Entry 4WVY (X-ray diffraction, 3.64 A resolution); this record covers chains A and B.

Chain A:
Protein: RuvB-like 1
Source organism: Chaetomium thermophilum
UniProt: G0RYI5 (G0RYI5_CHATD); residues 1-462 here = UniProt positions 1-462
Amino-acid sequence (462 residues; numbered 1 to 462; the number before each row is that of its first residue):
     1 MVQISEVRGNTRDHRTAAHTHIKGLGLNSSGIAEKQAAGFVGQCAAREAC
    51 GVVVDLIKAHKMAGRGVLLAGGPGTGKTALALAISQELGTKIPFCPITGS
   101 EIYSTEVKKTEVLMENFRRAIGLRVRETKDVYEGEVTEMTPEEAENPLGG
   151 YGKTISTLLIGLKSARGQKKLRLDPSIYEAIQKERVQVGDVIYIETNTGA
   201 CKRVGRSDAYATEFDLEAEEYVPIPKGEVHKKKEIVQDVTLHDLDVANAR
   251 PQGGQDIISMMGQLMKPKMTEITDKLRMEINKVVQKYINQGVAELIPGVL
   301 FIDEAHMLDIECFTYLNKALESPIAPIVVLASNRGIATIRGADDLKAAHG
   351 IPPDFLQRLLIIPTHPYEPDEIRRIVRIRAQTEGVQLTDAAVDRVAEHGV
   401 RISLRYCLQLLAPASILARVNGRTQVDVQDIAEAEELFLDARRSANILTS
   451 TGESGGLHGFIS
Unresolved in the structure: 1-3, 143-156, 252-256, 450-462
Ligand contacts: ATP (adenosine-5'-triphosphate): Ala18, His19, Ile22, Gly39, Phe40, Val41, Gln43, Gly72, Pro73, Gly74, Thr75, Gly76, Lys77, Thr78, Ala79, Asp303, Tyr367, Ile375, Arg379, Leu404, Arg405, Leu408
From the paper describing this entry:
  - binding site for ATP: Lys77, Arg405
  - self-association interface (contacts with another copy of this molecule); pairs are residue here / residue on that copy: Lys183-Lys183, Gly262
  - mutagenesis - K77L, E304Q: decreased catalytic activity on ATP

Chain B:
Protein: RuvB-like 2
Source organism: Chaetomium thermophilum
UniProt: G0RYC2 (G0RYC2_CHATD); numbering as in UniProt (aligned over 1-488)
Amino-acid sequence (513 residues; row label = number of the first residue in the row; numbers below 1 keep their minus sign (Met-24 is residue -24)):
   -24 MGSSHHHHHHHHSSGLEVLFQGPGSMAAPLVTSVTETKELRGLNLIAAHS
    26 HIRGLGVDADTLEPRPSSQGLVGQEKARKAAAVVLEMIKQGKIAGRAVLI
    76 AGPPSTGKTAIAMGMAQSLGQDVPFTTLAASEIFSLEMSKTEALTQAFRK
   126 SIGVRIKEESEIMEGEVVEIQIDRSVTGGAKQGKLTIKTTDMEAIYDMGS
   176 KMIDAMTKERVMAGDIISIDKSSGKITKLGRSYARSRDYDAMGVDTKFLQ
   226 CPEGELQKRKEVVHTVSLHEIDVINSRTQGFLALFSGDTGEIRSEIRDQI
   276 NTKVAEWKEEGKAEIVPGVLFIDEVHMLDIECFSYINRALESDLAPIVIM
   326 ASNRGVSRIRGTDYKSPHGLPLDFLDRVVIINTHPYTPDELRQILSIRAQ
   376 EEEVDLTPDALALLTKIGQEAGLRYASNLITTSQLIAAKRRAKQVGVEDV
   426 QRSFKLFYDPARSVRFVQESEKRLIGNDGVVDFSYQGAAEAAAPTLPAAA
   476 PVDPVGGEKMDMS
Unresolved in the structure: -24 to 25, 146-156, 210-222, 458-488
Construct notes: initiating methionine (-24); expression tag (-23 to 0)
From the paper describing this entry:
  - contacts within the chain: His26-Lys183, Phe429-Arg437, Tyr433-Arg437
  - mutagenesis - K83L, E299Q: decreased catalytic activity on ATP

Interface between chain A and chain B:
Pairs across the interface - 84 pairs, chain A then chain B:
  Arg12(A) - Glu316(B)
  His14(A) - Ala69(B)
  His14(A) - Glu316(B)
  Arg15(A) - Arg352(B)
  Thr98(A) - Asp348(B)  hydrogen bond
  Ser100(A) - Ser309(B)
  Tyr103(A) - Ile305(B)  hydrophobic
  Tyr103(A) - Glu306(B)
  Tyr103(A) - Ser309(B)  hydrogen bond (backbone-side chain)
  Ser104(A) - Glu306(B)
  Ser104(A) - Ser309(B)
  Thr105(A) - Lys115(B)
  Thr105(A) - Thr116(B)
  Thr105(A) - Glu306(B)  hydrogen bond (side chain-backbone)
  Glu106(A) - Thr116(B)
  Ser259(A) - Ala280(B)
  Ser259(A) - Lys283(B)
  Gly262(A) - Ser317(B)  hydrogen bond (backbone-side chain)
  Gly262(A) - Leu319(B)
  Gln263(A) - Asn276(B)
  Gln263(A) - Ala280(B)
  Leu264(A) - Arg313(B)  hydrogen bond (backbone-side chain)
  Leu264(A) - Ala314(B)  hydrophobic
  Leu264(A) - Ser317(B)
  Met265(A) - Phe123(B)  hydrophobic
  Met265(A) - Arg124(B)
  Met265(A) - Asn276(B)  hydrogen bond (backbone-side chain)
  Lys266(A) - Ser269(B)  hydrogen bond (side chain-backbone)
  Lys266(A) - Asp273(B)  salt bridge
  Lys266(A) - Arg313(B)
  Pro267(A) - Thr116(B)
  Pro267(A) - Thr120(B)
  Pro267(A) - Arg272(B)
  Met269(A) - Arg313(B)
  Glu304(A) - Leu347(B)
  Glu304(A) - Asp348(B)
  Met307(A) - Thr337(B)
  Met307(A) - Tyr339(B)  hydrophobic
  Met307(A) - Leu347(B)  hydrophobic
  Arg334(A) - Tyr339(B)
  Arg334(A) - Leu347(B)
  Ala337(A) - Tyr339(B)
  Arg340(A) - Thr337(B)
  Arg340(A) - Asp338(B)  salt bridge
  Arg340(A) - Tyr339(B)
  Arg405(A) - Asp351(B)  salt bridge
  Gln409(A) - Arg71(B)  hydrogen bond
  Gln409(A) - Asp351(B)  hydrogen bond (side chain-backbone)
  Gln409(A) - Val353(B)
  Pro413(A) - Val58(B)  hydrophobic
  Pro413(A) - Met62(B)
  Ser415(A) - Lys67(B)  hydrogen bond
  Ile416(A) - Val58(B)
  Ile416(A) - Glu61(B)
  Ile416(A) - Met62(B)  hydrophobic
  Ile416(A) - Lys67(B)
  Arg419(A) - Gln65(B)
  Arg419(A) - Lys67(B)
  Val420(A) - Asp35(B)
  Val420(A) - Thr36(B)
  Val420(A) - Leu37(B)  hydrophobic
  Glu433(A) - Lys54(B)  salt bridge
  Glu436(A) - Lys51(B)  salt bridge
  Leu437(A) - Lys51(B)
  Leu437(A) - Lys54(B)
  Leu437(A) - Ala55(B)
  Leu437(A) - Ile355(B)
  Phe438(A) - Ala55(B)
  Phe438(A) - Val58(B)  hydrophobic
  Phe438(A) - Val59(B)  hydrophobic
  Phe438(A) - Val354(B)  hydrophobic
  Phe438(A) - Ile355(B)
  Phe438(A) - Ile356(B)  hydrophobic
  Leu439(A) - Ile355(B)
  Leu439(A) - Asn357(B)
  Ala441(A) - Pro342(B)
  Ala441(A) - Ile355(B)
  Ser444(A) - His343(B)  hydrogen bond
  Ser444(A) - Asn357(B)
  Ala445(A) - Gly330(B)
  Leu448(A) - Gly77(B)
  Leu448(A) - Arg329(B)
  Leu448(A) - Gly330(B)
  Leu448(A) - Asn357(B)
Also at the interface, not in a pair above, chain A (45 interface residues in all): Glu101, Met261, Asn333, Thr338, Ala412, Asp440, Ile447
Also at the interface, not in a pair above, chain B (57 interface residues in all): Ile68, Gly70, Pro78, Glu117, Tyr310, Asp318, Leu350

In short:
The interface between chain A and chain B involves 45 residues on one side and 57 on the other; the contacts
include 11 hydrogen bonds and 5 salt bridges. Polar contacts include Lys266(A)-Asp273(B), Arg340(A)-Asp338(B)
and Arg405(A)-Asp351(B). From the paper: a binding site for ATP at Lys77(A) and Arg405(A); K77L and E304Q of
chain A reduce catalytic activity on ATP; 4 substitutions were tested in all.
Chain A is RuvB-like 1 and chain B is RuvB-like 2, both from Chaetomium thermophilum; the structure,
Double-heterohexameric rings of full-length Rvb1(ATP)/Rvb2(apo), was determined by X-ray diffraction (same
publication as 4WW4).
